PDB entry 1NJY | X-ray diffraction, 2.00 A resolution | chains B and A of the 3 polymer chains in the assembly

# Chain B
Molecule: DNA primer strand
Sequence (11 nucleotides; each row starts with the number of its first residue):
    19 GCGATCACGT T

# Chain A
Name: DNA polymerase I
From: Geobacillus stearothermophilus
Notes: EC 2.7.7.7; fragment: bacillus fragment (analogous to the e. coli klenow fragment)
UniProt: P52026 (DPO1_BACST); residues 304-876 here = UniProt positions 304-876
Chain sequence (580 residues; each row starts with the number of its first residue):
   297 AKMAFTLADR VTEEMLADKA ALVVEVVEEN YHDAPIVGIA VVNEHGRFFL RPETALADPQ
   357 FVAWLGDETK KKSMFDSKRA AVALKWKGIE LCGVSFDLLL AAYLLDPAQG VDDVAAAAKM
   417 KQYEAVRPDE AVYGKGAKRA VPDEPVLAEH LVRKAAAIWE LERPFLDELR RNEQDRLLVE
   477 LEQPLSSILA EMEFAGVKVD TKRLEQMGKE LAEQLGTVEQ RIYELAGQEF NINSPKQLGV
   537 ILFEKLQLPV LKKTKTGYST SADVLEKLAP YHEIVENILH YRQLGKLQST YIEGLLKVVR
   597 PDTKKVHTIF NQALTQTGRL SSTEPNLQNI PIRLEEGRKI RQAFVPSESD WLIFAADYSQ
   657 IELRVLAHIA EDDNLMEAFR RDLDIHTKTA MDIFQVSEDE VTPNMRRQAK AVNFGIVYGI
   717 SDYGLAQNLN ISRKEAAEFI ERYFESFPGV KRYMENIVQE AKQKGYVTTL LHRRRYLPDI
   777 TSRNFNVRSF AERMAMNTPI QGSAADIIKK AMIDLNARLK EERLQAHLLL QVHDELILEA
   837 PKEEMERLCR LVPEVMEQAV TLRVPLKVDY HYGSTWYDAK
Ion coordination: Mg2+: Asp653, Tyr654, Asp830
Ligand contacts: dTTP (TTP): Gln656, His682, Arg702, Lys706, Phe710
UniProt features mapped onto this chain:
  - natural variant: Arg306 (S306R: In strain: X; this construct carries the variant), Glu309 (D309E: In strain: X; this construct carries the variant), Val320 (V320L: In strain: X), Asp329 (H329D: In strain: X; this construct carries the variant), His341 (R341H: In strain: X; this construct carries the variant), Gln356 (K356Q: In strain: X; this construct carries the variant), Val358 (L358V: In strain: X; this construct carries the variant), Ser369 (T369S: In strain: X; this construct carries the variant), Cys388 (R388C: In strain: X; this construct carries the variant), Ser391 (V391S: In strain: X; this construct carries the variant), Ala411 (A411R: In strain: X), Ala413 (V413A: In strain: X; this construct carries the variant), 33 further natural variant entries in UniProt

# Interface between chain B and chain A
Residue-residue contacts - 33 pairs, chain B then chain A:
  DC20(B) with Gly432(A), phosphate contact; Ala433(A), hydrogen bond to the phosphate; Lys434(A), phosphate contact
  DT23(B) with Thr552(A), phosphate contact
  DC24(B) with Pro531(A), phosphate contact; Thr550(A), phosphate contact; Lys551(A), phosphate contact; Thr552(A), hydrogen bond to the phosphate
  DA25(B) with Thr550(A), phosphate contact; Ser555(A), phosphate contact; Thr556(A), hydrogen bond to the phosphate; Ser557(A), hydrogen bond to the phosphate; Arg578(A), hydrogen bond to the phosphate
  DC26(B) with Ser557(A), phosphate contact; Ala558(A), hydrogen bond to the phosphate; Arg578(A), salt bridge to the phosphate; Lys582(A), hydrogen bond to the base
  DG27(B) with Lys582(A), sugar contact; Tyr587(A), hydrogen bond to the sugar; Asn625(A), hydrogen bond to the base; Pro627(A), phosphate contact
  DT28(B) with Gln624(A), sugar contact; Asn625(A), sugar contact; Ile626(A), sugar contact; Pro627(A), phosphate contact; Ile628(A), hydrogen bond to the phosphate; Arg629(A), hydrogen bond to the phosphate
  DT29(B) with Arg615(A), hydrogen bond to the base; Ile628(A), phosphate contact; Tyr714(A), base contact; Val828(A), sugar contact; His829(A), phosphate contact; Asp830(A), phosphate contact
Interface residues without a listed pair, chain B (10 interface residues in all): DG19, DG21
Interface residues without a listed pair, chain A (29 interface residues in all): Lys431, Tyr554, Gln579, Asn622

# In short
Chain B and chain A form an interface of 10 and 29 residues respectively; the contacts include 12 hydrogen
bonds and 1 salt bridge. Polar pairs include DC26(B)-Lys582(A), DG27(B)-Asn625(A) and DT29(B)-Arg615(A). Bound
to chain A: dTTP. Asp653(A), Tyr654(A) and Asp830(A) form the Mg2+ site.
Chain B is DNA primer strand and chain A is DNA polymerase I (Geobacillus stearothermophilus); the structure,
Thymine-thymine mismatch at the polymerase active site, was determined by X-ray diffraction, deposited
together with 1NJW, 1NJX, 1NJZ, 1NK0, 1NK4, 1NK5 and 7 further entries.
